Entry 6DAD (X-ray diffraction, 1.65 A resolution); this record covers chains A and C.

# Chain A
Name: Calmodulin-1
From: Homo sapiens
UniProt: P0DP23 (CALM1_HUMAN); residues 1-148 here correspond to UniProt positions 2-149 (UniProt number = residue number + 1)
Chain sequence (148 residues; each row starts with the number of its first residue):
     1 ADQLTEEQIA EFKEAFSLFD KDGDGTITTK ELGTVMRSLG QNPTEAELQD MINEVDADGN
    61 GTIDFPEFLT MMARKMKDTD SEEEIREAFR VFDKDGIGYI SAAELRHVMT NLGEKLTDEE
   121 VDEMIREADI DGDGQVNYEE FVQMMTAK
Disordered / not traced: 1-2, 147-148
Sequence notes: engineered mutation Ile97 (Asn98 in P0DP23)
Bound ions: Ca2+ site 1: Asp20, Asp22, Asp24, Thr26, Glu31; Ca2+ site 2: Asp56, Asp58, Asn60, Thr62, Glu67; Ca2+ site 3: Asp129, Asp131, Asp133, Gln135, Glu140
Curated features (UniProtKB/Swiss-Prot):
  - binding site (Ca(2+)): Asp20, Asp22, Asp24, Thr26, Glu31, Asp56, Asp58, Asn60, Thr62, Glu67, Asp93, Asp95, Tyr99, Glu104, Asp129, Asp131, Asp133, Gln135, Glu140
  - modified residue: Ala1 (N-acetylalanine), Lys21 (N6-acetyllysine), Thr44 (Phosphothreonine), Ser81 (Phosphoserine), Lys94 (N6-acetyllysine), Tyr99 (Phosphotyrosine), Ser101 (Phosphoserine), Thr110 (Phosphothreonine), Lys115 (N6,N6,N6-trimethyllysine), Tyr138 (Phosphotyrosine)
  - cross-link: Lys21 (Glycyl lysine isopeptide (Lys-Gly) (interchain with G-Cter in SUMO2))
Reported in the primary citation:
  - disease-associated variants - N97I (3.5-fold): decreased binding to Voltage-dependent L-type calcium channel subunit alpha-1C (chain C)
  - conformationally variable residues (side-chain flip): Tyr99, Glu104
  - contacts within the chain: Ile97-Tyr99, Tyr99-Gln135

# Chain C
Name: Voltage-dependent L-type calcium channel subunit alpha-1C
From: Homo sapiens
UniProt: Q13936 (CAC1C_HUMAN), isoform Q13936-37; numbering as in UniProt (aligned over 1611-1644)
Chain sequence (37 residues; row label = number of the first residue in the row):
  1608 SNADEVTVGK FYATFLIQEY FRKFKKRKEQ GLVGKPS
Disordered / not traced: 1608-1612, 1638-1644
Sequence notes: expression tag (1608-1610)

# Interface between chain A and chain C
Residue-residue contacts (38; chain A residue first):
  Gln8(A) - Phe1622(C)
  Glu11(A) - Phe1622(C)
  Glu11(A) - Glu1626(C)
  Glu11(A) - Arg1629(C)
  Phe12(A) - Phe1622(C)  hydrophobic
  Glu14(A) - Gln1625(C)  hydrogen bond (backbone-side chain)
  Ala15(A) - Gln1625(C)  hydrogen bond (backbone-side chain)
  Leu18(A) - Thr1621(C)
  Leu18(A) - Gln1625(C)
  Phe19(A) - Phe1618(C)  hydrophobic
  Phe19(A) - Thr1621(C)
  Met51(A) - Thr1614(C)
  Phe68(A) - Phe1618(C)  hydrophobic
  Met71(A) - Val1615(C)  hydrophobic
  Met71(A) - Phe1618(C)  hydrophobic
  Met72(A) - Phe1618(C)
  Met72(A) - Tyr1619(C)
  Met72(A) - Phe1622(C)  hydrophobic
  Lys75(A) - Val1615(C)
  Lys75(A) - Tyr1619(C)
  Met76(A) - Tyr1619(C)
  Glu84(A) - Tyr1619(C)  hydrogen bond
  Glu84(A) - Leu1623(C)
  Ala88(A) - Leu1623(C)  hydrophobic
  Val91(A) - Ala1620(C)  hydrophobic
  Phe92(A) - Ala1620(C)
  Met109(A) - Phe1628(C)
  Leu112(A) - Thr1621(C)
  Leu112(A) - Ile1624(C)  hydrophobic
  Gly113(A) - Phe1628(C)
  Leu116(A) - Phe1628(C)  hydrophobic
  Glu123(A) - Phe1631(C)
  Met124(A) - Tyr1627(C)
  Met124(A) - Phe1628(C)  hydrophobic
  Met124(A) - Phe1631(C)  hydrophobic
  Met144(A) - Tyr1627(C)
  Met145(A) - Leu1623(C)
  Met145(A) - Tyr1627(C)  hydrophobic
Interface residues without a listed pair, chain A (31 interface residues in all): Leu32, Glu54, Val55, Ile63, Thr79, Glu120
Interface residues without a listed pair, chain C (17 interface residues in all): Gly1616, Lys1630

# Summary
Chain A and chain C form an interface of 31 and 17 residues respectively, with 3 hydrogen bonds. Among the
polar pairs are Glu14(A)-Gln1625(C), Ala15(A)-Gln1625(C) and Glu84(A)-Tyr1619(C). From the paper: N97I of
chain A reduces binding to Voltage-dependent L-type calcium channel subunit alpha-1C (chain C); conformational
variability at Tyr99(A) and Glu104(A).
Here chain A is Calmodulin-1 and chain C is Voltage-dependent L-type calcium channel subunit alpha-1C, both
from Homo sapiens. Entry 6DAD (1.65 Angstrom crystal structure of the N97I Ca/CaM:CaV1.2 IQ domain complex)
was determined by X-ray diffraction together with 6DAE, 6DAF and 6DAH from the same study.
